PDB entry 3IPD | X-ray diffraction, 4.80 A resolution (low resolution: residue-level contacts below are approximate; hydrogen-bond / salt-bridge calls are withheld) | chains A and B of the 4 polymer chains in the assembly

# Chain A
Protein: Vesicle-associated membrane protein 2
Organism: Rattus norvegicus
Notes: fragment: C-terminal fragment
UniProt: P63045 (VAMP2_RAT); residue numbers follow UniProt; this construct covers 30-116
Chain sequence (91 residues; each row starts with the number of its first residue):
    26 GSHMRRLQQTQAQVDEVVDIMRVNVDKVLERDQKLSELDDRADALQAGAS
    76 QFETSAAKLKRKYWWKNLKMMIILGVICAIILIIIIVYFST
Differences from the reference sequence: expression tag (26-29)
Curated features (UniProtKB/Swiss-Prot):
  - region: N92 to T116 (Required for interaction with SEPT8)
  - site ((Microbial infection) Cleavage): Q58, K59, K59, L60, R66, A67, Q76, F77, A81, A82

# Chain B
Protein: Syntaxin-1A
Organism: Rattus norvegicus
Notes: fragment: C-terminal fragment
UniProt: P32851 (STX1A_RAT); numbering as in UniProt (aligned over 183-288)
Chain sequence (109 residues; each row starts with the number of its first residue):
   180 GSHMDSSISKQALSEIETRHSEIIKLENSIRELHDMFMDMAMLVESQGEM
   230 IDRIEYNVEHAVDYVERAVSDTKKAVKYQSKARRKKIMIIICCVILGIII
   280 ASTIGGIFG
Not modelled in the structure: 180-188, 287-288
Differences from the reference sequence: expression tag (180-182)
Curated features (UniProtKB/Swiss-Prot):
  - site: K253, A254 (Microbial infection: Cleavage)
  - modified residue: S188 (Phosphoserine)
  - cross-link (Glycyl lysine isopeptide (Lys-Gly)): K252 (interchain with G-Cter in SUMO), K253 (interchain with G-Cter in SUMO), K256 (interchain with G-Cter in SUMO)
From the paper describing this entry:
  - mutagenesis - Y257A: decreased stability
  - mutagenesis - K256A, Q258A, K260A, R262A, R263A, K264A, K265A: unchanged stability

# How chain A and chain B interact
Residue-residue contacts (75):
  G26(A) - R198(B)
  H28(A) - R198(B)
  M29(A) - T197(B)
  M29(A) - R198(B)
  M29(A) - E201(B)
  L32(A) - E201(B)
  T35(A) - L205(B)
  Q36(A) - K204(B)
  Q36(A) - L205(B)
  V39(A) - S208(B)
  V42(A) - L212(B)
  V43(A) - L212(B)
  M46(A) - L212(B)
  M46(A) - M215(B)
  M46(A) - F216(B)
  M46(A) - M219(B)
  R47(A) - E211(B)
  R47(A) - M215(B)
  V53(A) - M219(B)
  V53(A) - Q226(B)
  R56(A) - Q226(B)
  R56(A) - I230(B)
  D57(A) - Q226(B)
  L60(A) - M229(B)
  L60(A) - I230(B)
  L60(A) - I233(B)
  L63(A) - I233(B)
  D64(A) - R232(B)
  D64(A) - I233(B)
  A67(A) - N236(B)
  D68(A) - N236(B)
  L70(A) - A240(B)
  Q71(A) - N236(B)
  Q71(A) - Y243(B)
  S75(A) - Y243(B)
  F77(A) - A247(B)
  E78(A) - R246(B)
  A81(A) - A247(B)
  L84(A) - A254(B)
  K85(A) - D250(B)
  K85(A) - K253(B)
  K85(A) - Y257(B)
  Y88(A) - K253(B)
  Y88(A) - A254(B)
  Y88(A) - V255(B)
  Y88(A) - K256(B)
  Y88(A) - Y257(B)
  Y88(A) - Q258(B)
  W89(A) - Y257(B)
  K91(A) - A261(B)
  N92(A) - Y257(B)
  N92(A) - K260(B)
  N92(A) - A261(B)
  N92(A) - K264(B)
  M95(A) - A261(B)
  M95(A) - K264(B)
  M95(A) - K265(B)
  M95(A) - I268(B)
  M96(A) - K264(B)
  I98(A) - I268(B)
  L99(A) - K264(B)
  L99(A) - M267(B)
  L99(A) - I268(B)
  I102(A) - I268(B)
  I102(A) - C271(B)
  I102(A) - C272(B)
  I105(A) - L275(B)
  I106(A) - C271(B)
  I106(A) - I274(B)
  I106(A) - L275(B)
  I109(A) - L275(B)
  I109(A) - I278(B)
  I109(A) - I279(B)
  Y113(A) - I278(B)
  Y113(A) - T282(B)
Other interface residues (no listed pair), chain A (46 interface residues in all): S27, V50, L54, S61, A74, A82
Other interface residues (no listed pair), chain B (43 interface residues in all): L222, S259

# Overview
The interface between chain A and chain B involves 46 residues on one side and 43 on the other. The paper
reports that Y257A of chain B reduces stability; K256A, Q258A and K260A of chain B, among others, leave
stability unchanged; 8 substitutions were tested in all.
Here chain A is Vesicle-associated membrane protein 2 and chain B is Syntaxin-1A, both from Rattus norvegicus.
Entry 3IPD (Helical extension of the neuronal SNARE complex into the membrane, spacegroup I 21 21 21) was
determined by X-ray diffraction together with 3HD7 from the same study.
